8FDV - chains A and C of the 3 polymer chains in the assembly; structure by X-ray diffraction, 2.95 A resolution.

== Chain A ==
Molecule: Lysine-specific histone demethylase 1A
Source organism: Homo sapiens
Notes: EC 1.14.99.66
UniProt: O60341 (KDM1A_HUMAN); numbering as in UniProt (aligned over 1-852)
Amino-acid sequence (871 residues; each row starts with the number of its first residue; numbers below 1 keep their minus sign (Gly-18 is residue -18)):
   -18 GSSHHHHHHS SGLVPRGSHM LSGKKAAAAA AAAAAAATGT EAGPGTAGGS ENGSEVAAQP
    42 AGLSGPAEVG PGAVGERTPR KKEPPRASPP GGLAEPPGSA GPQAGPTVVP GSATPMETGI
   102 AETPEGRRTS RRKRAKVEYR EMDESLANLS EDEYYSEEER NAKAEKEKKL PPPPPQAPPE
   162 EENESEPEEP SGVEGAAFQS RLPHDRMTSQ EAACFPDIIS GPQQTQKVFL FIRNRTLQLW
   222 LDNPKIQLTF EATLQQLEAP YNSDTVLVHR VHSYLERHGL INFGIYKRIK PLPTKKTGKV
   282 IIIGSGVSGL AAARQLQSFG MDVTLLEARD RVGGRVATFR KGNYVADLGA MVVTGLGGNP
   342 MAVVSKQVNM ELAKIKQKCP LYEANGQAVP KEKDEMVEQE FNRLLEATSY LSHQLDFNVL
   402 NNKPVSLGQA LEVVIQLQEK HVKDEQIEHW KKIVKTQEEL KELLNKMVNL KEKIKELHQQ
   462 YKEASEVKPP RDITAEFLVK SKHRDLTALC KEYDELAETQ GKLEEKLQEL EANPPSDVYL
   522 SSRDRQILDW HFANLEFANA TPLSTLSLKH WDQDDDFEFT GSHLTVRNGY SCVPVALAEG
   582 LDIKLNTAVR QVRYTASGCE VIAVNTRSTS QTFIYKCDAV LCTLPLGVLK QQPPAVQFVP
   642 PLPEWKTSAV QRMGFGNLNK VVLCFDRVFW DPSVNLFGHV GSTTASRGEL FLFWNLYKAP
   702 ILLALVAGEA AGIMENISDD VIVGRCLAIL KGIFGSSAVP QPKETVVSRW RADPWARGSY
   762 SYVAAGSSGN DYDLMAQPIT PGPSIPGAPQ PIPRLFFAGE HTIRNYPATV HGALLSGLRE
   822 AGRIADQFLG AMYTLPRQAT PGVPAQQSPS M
Unresolved in the structure: -18 to 170, 837-852
Differences from the reference sequence: expression tag (-18 to 0)
Small-molecule neighbours: HUF ([[(2R,3S,4R,5R)-5-(6-aminopurin-9-yl)-3,4-bis(oxidanyl)oxolan-2-yl]methoxy-oxidanyl-phosphoryl] [(2R,3S,4S)-5-[5-methanoyl-7,8-dimethyl-2,4-bis(oxidanylidene)-1H-benzo[g]pteridin-10-yl]-2,3,4-tris(oxidanyl)pentyl] hydrogen phosphate): Ile284, Gly285, Ser286, Gly287, Val288, Ser289, Leu307, Glu308, Ala309, Arg310, Gly314, Gly315, Arg316, Val317, Leu329, Gly330, Ala331, Met332, Val333, Thr588, Ala589, Val590, Thr624, Leu625, Pro626, Val629, Val637, Leu659, Lys661, Trp751, Trp756, Ser760, Tyr761, Gly800, Glu801, Ala809, Thr810, Val811, His812, Ala814
What the authors report for this chain:
  - mutagenesis - T684DEL/T685DEL/A686DEL/S687DEL: increased growth in response to AW4

== Chain C ==
Molecule: Zinc finger protein SNAI1
Source organism: Homo sapiens
UniProt: O95863 (SNAI1_HUMAN); residues 1-9 here correspond to UniProt positions 2-10 (UniProt number = residue number + 1)
Amino-acid sequence (9 residues; each row starts with the number of its first residue):
     1 PRSFLVRKP
Curated features (UniProtKB/Swiss-Prot):
  - region: Pro1 to Val6 (Required and sufficient for interaction with KDM1A), Pro9 (LATS2 binding)

== Chain A / chain C interface ==
Residue-residue contacts - 29 pairs, chain A then chain C:
  Thr335(A) with Phe4(C)
  Gln358(A) with Arg7(C); Lys8(C)
  Cys360(A) with Arg7(C), hydrogen bond (backbone-side chain)
  Leu362(A) with Arg7(C)
  Asp375(A) with Arg7(C), salt bridge
  Glu379(A) with Arg7(C), salt bridge
  Asn383(A) with Pro9(C)
  Asn535(A) with Leu5(C); Val6(C), hydrogen bond (side chain-backbone)
  Leu536(A) with Leu5(C)
  Phe538(A) with Phe4(C)
  Ala539(A) with Pro1(C); Phe4(C); Leu5(C), hydrophobic
  Asn540(A) with Pro1(C)
  Trp552(A) with Arg2(C)
  Asp553(A) with Arg2(C), salt bridge
  Asp555(A) with Pro1(C); Arg2(C)
  Asp556(A) with Arg2(C)
  Glu559(A) with Lys8(C), salt bridge
  His564(A) with Ser3(C), hydrogen bond (side chain-backbone)
  Leu677(A) with Val6(C), hydrophobic
  Tyr761(A) with Pro1(C); Phe4(C)
  Ala809(A) with Pro1(C); Phe4(C)
  Thr810(A) with Pro1(C)
Other interface residues (no listed pair), chain A (27 interface residues in all): Leu386, Trp531, His532, Leu693, Pro808

== In short ==
27 residues of chain A and 9 residues of chain C are in contact, with 3 hydrogen bonds and 4 salt bridges.
Polar contacts include Asp375(A)-Arg7(C), Glu379(A)-Arg7(C) and Asp553(A)-Arg2(C). Bound to chain A: compound
HUF. From the paper: T684DEL/T685DEL/A686DEL/S687DEL of chain A increase growth in response to AW4.
Here chain A is Lysine-specific histone demethylase 1A and chain C is Zinc finger protein SNAI1, both from
Homo sapiens. Entry 8FDV (LSD1-CoREST in complex N-formyl FAD and SNAG peptide) was determined by X-ray
diffraction (same publication as 8BOP, 8BOX, 8F2Z, 8F30, 8F59, 8F6S and 18 further entries).
